6KCW - chain A; structure by X-ray diffraction, 2.28 A resolution.

# Chain A
Protein: Alginate lyase
From: Chitinophaga sp. MD30
UniProt: A0A249T061 (A0A249T061_9BACT); residues 19-259 here correspond to UniProt positions 53-293 (UniProt number = residue number + 34)
Amino-acid sequence (244 residues; numbered 19 to 262; the number before each row is that of its first residue):
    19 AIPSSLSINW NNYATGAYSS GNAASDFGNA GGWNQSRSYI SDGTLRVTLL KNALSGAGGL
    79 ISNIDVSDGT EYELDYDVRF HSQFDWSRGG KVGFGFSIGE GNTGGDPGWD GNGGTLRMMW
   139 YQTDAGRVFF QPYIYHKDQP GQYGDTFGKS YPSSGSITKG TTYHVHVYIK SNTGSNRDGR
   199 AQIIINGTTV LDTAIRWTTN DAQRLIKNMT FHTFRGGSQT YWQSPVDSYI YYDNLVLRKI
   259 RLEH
Sequence notes: expression tag (260-262)
Ion coordination: Ca2+: Asn27, Asn29, Gly61, Asp251

# Summary
The Ca2+ site is built by Asn27, Asn29, Gly61 and Asp251.
Chain A is Alginate lyase (Chitinophaga sp. MD30); the structure, Structure of alginate lyase Aly36B, was
determined by X-ray diffraction, deposited together with 6KZK and 6KCV.
